Entry 7XFH (electron microscopy, 2.90 A resolution); this record covers chains G and J of the 11 polymer chains in the assembly.

== Chain G ==
Protein: Histone H2A type 1
Source organism: Xenopus laevis
UniProtKB: P06897 (H2A1_XENLA); residues 0-129 here correspond to UniProt positions 1-130 (UniProt number = residue number + 1)
Chain sequence (130 residues; numbered 0 to 129; the number before each row is that of its first residue; numbering starts at 0):
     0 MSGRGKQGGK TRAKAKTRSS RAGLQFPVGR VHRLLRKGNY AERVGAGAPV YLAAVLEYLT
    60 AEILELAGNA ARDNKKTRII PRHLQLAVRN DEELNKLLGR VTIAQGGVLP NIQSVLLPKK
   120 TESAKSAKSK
Unresolved in the structure: 0-10, 119-129
Sequence notes: conflict Arg99 (Gly100 in P06897)
Curated features (UniProtKB/Swiss-Prot):
  - modified residue: Ser1 (N-acetylserine), Lys5 (N6-(2-hydroxyisobutyryl)lysine), Lys9 (N6-(2-hydroxyisobutyryl)lysine), Lys36 (N6-(2-hydroxyisobutyryl)lysine), Lys74 (N6-(2-hydroxyisobutyryl)lysine), Lys75 (N6-(2-hydroxyisobutyryl)lysine), Lys95 (N6-(2-hydroxyisobutyryl)lysine), Gln104 (N5-methylglutamine), Lys118 (N6-(2-hydroxyisobutyryl)lysine)
  - cross-link (Glycyl lysine isopeptide (Lys-Gly)): Lys13 (interchain with G-Cter in ubiquitin), Lys15 (interchain with G-Cter in ubiquitin), Lys119 (interchain with G-Cter in ubiquitin)

== Chain J ==
Molecule: 152-nt DNA strand
Source organism: Xenopus laevis
Sequence (152 nucleotides; row label = number of the first residue in the row; numbers below 1 keep their minus sign (DC-74 is residue -74)):
   -74 CCTGGAGAAT CCCGGTGCCG AGGCCGCTCA ATTGGTCGTA GACAGCTCTA GCACCGCTTA
   -14 AACGCACGTA CGCGCTGTCC CCCGCGTTTT AACCGCCAAG GGGACTACTC CCTAGTCTCC
    46 AGGCACGTGT CAGATATATA CATCCTGTGC AT
Unresolved in the structure: -74 to -73, 60-77

== How chain G and chain J interact ==
Residue-residue contacts (15):
  Arg11(G) - DT-42(J)  base contact
  Lys13(G) - DT-42(J)  phosphate contact
  Ala14(G) - DT-43(J)  phosphate contact
  Ala14(G) - DT-42(J)  phosphate contact
  Lys15(G) - DT-43(J)  phosphate contact
  Lys15(G) - DT-42(J)  hydrogen bond to the phosphate
  Thr16(G) - DT-43(J)  phosphate contact
  Arg17(G) - DT-43(J)  salt bridge to the phosphate
  Arg20(G) - DT-42(J)  salt bridge to the phosphate
  Gly28(G) - DT-43(J)  phosphate contact
  Arg29(G) - DA-44(J)  phosphate contact
  Arg32(G) - DA-44(J)  salt bridge to the phosphate
  Arg42(G) - DA-35(J)  sugar contact
  Arg77(G) - DA-54(J)  hydrogen bond to the phosphate
  Arg77(G) - DG-53(J)  salt bridge to the phosphate
Interface residues without a listed pair, chain G (13 interface residues in all): Ala12
Interface residues without a listed pair, chain J (9 interface residues in all): DA-45, DG-41, DG-37

== Summary ==
13 residues of chain G face 9 of chain J across their interface, with 2 hydrogen bonds and 4 salt bridges.
Polar pairs include Lys15(G)-DT-42(J), Arg77(G)-DA-54(J) and Arg17(G)-DT-43(J).
Here chain G is Histone H2A type 1 and chain J is a 152-nt DNA strand, both from Xenopus laevis. Entry 7XFH
(Structure of nucleosome-AAG complex (A-30I, post-catalytic state)) was determined by electron microscopy
(same publication as 7XFC, 7XFI, 7XFJ, 7XFL, 7XFM and 7XFN).
